Entry 3ZUU (X-ray diffraction, 2.70 A resolution); this record covers chains A and B.

# Chain A (and B)
Molecule: Serine/threonine-protein kinase SRK2E
Source organism: Arabidopsis thaliana
Notes: EC 2.7.11.1; chain B of this document is another copy of the same molecule, construct and numbering; everything in this record applies to it too
Reference sequence: Q940H6 (SRK2E_ARATH); numbering as in UniProt (aligned over 1-362)
Chain sequence (362 residues; numbered 1 to 362; the number before each row is that of its first residue):
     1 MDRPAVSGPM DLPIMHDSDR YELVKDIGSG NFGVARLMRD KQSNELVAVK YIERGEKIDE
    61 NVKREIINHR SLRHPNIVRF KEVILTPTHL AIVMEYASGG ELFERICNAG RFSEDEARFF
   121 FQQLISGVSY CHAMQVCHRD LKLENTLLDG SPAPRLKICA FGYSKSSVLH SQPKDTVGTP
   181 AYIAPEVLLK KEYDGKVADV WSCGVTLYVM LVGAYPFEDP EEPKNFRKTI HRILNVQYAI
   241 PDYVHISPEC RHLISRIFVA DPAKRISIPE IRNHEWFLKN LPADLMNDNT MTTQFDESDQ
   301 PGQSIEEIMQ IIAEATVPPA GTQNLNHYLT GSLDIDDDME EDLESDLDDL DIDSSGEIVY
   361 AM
Unresolved in the structure: 1-9, 164-177, 286-300, 320-362 (chain B: 1-11, 164-174, 286-300, 320-362)
Sequence notes: conflict A160 (Asp in Q940H6), D175 (Ser in Q940H6)
Swiss-Prot annotation at these positions:
  - region: A283 to P318 (Domain I)
  - active site: D140 (Proton acceptor)
  - binding site (ATP): I27 to A35, K50
  - modified residue (Phosphoserine): S7, S18, S29, S43
  - mutagenesis: M1 to L12 (Reduced kinase activity in response to ABA and osmotic stress), S7 (S7A/D: Normal kinase activity, but loss of ABA signaling pathway positive regulation), S18 (S18A/D: Normal kinase activity, but loss of ABA signaling pathway positive regulation), S29 (S29A/D: Normal kinase activity, but loss of ABA signaling pathway positive regulation), G33 (G33R: In ost1-2; loss of kinase activity, and insensitivity to ABA during the stomatal aperture regulation), S43 (S43A/D: Normal kinase activity, but constitutive ABA signaling pathway activation), K50 (K50N: Loss of kinase activity), D140 (D140A: Loss of kinase activity), T176 (T176A: Normal kinase activity, and normal regulation of the ABA signaling pathway; T176D: Reduced kinase activity, but normal regulation of the ABA signaling pathway), G178 (G178Q: In ost1-4; no stomatal closure when RH decreases, and insensitivity to ABA), N280 to M362 (Loss of kinase activity, and loss of ABA signaling pathway positive regulation), A283 to M362 (Loss of kinase activity in response to ABA and osmotic stress), 5 further mutagenesis entries in UniProt
From the paper describing this entry:
  - catalytic residues: K50, E65 (citing earlier work)
  - mutagenesis - S304A, S304D: unchanged catalytic activity

# Interface between chain A and chain B
Residue-residue contacts - 33 pairs, chain A then chain B:
  E22(A) with R111(B), salt bridge
  L23(A) with R111(B), hydrogen bond (backbone-side chain); Y243(B)
  V24(A) with A109(B); R111(B), hydrogen bond (backbone-side chain); Y243(B)
  K25(A) with G110(B); V212(B)
  L37(A) with G110(B)
  L46(A) with A109(B)
  Y96(A) with C107(B); N108(B), hydrogen bond (side chain-backbone)
  S98(A) with N108(B)
  G99(A) with N108(B)
  G100(A) with N108(B)
  N108(A) with Y96(B), hydrogen bond (backbone-side chain); S98(B); G99(B); G100(B)
  A109(A) with V24(B); L46(B)
  G110(A) with K25(B); L37(B)
  R111(A) with E22(B), salt bridge; L23(B), hydrogen bond (side chain-backbone); V24(B), hydrogen bond (side chain-backbone)
  P152(A) with P152(B)
  V212(A) with K25(B)
  G213(A) with K25(B)
  Y243(A) with E22(B); L23(B); V24(B)
  H245(A) with E22(B), salt bridge
Also at the interface, not in a pair above, chain A (20 interface residues in all): C107
Also at the interface, not in a pair above, chain B (19 interface residues in all): G213

# In short
The interface between chain A and chain B involves 20 residues on one side and 19 on the other, with 6
hydrogen bonds and 3 salt bridges. Polar pairs include E22(A)-R111(B), H245(A)-E22(B) and L23(A)-R111(B). The
paper reports catalytic residues K50(A) and E65(A); S304A and S304D of chain A leave catalytic activity
unchanged.
Chain A and chain B are both Serine/threonine-protein kinase SRK2E (Arabidopsis thaliana); the structure, The
structure of OST1 (D160A, S175D) kinase in complex with gold, was determined by X-ray diffraction (same
publication as 3ZUT).
